3HEO - chain A; structure by X-ray diffraction, 2.00 A resolution.

Chain A:
Molecule: Myoglobin
Source organism: Equus caballus
Reference sequence: P68082 (MYG_HORSE); residues 1-153 here correspond to UniProt positions 2-154 (UniProt number = residue number + 1)
Chain sequence (153 residues; numbered 1 to 153; the number before each row is that of its first residue):
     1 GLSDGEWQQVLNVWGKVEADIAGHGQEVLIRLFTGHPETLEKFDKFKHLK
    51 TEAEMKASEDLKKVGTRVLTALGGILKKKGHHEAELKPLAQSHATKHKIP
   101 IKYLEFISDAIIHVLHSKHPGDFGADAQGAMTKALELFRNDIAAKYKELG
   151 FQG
Differences from the reference sequence: engineered mutation Val64 (His65 in P68082), Arg67 (Val68 in P68082)
Curated features (UniProtKB/Swiss-Prot):
  - binding site (heme b): His93
  - modified residue: Ser3 (Phosphoserine)
Bound ions: heme Fe: His93 (together with nitrite ion)
Residues lining bound ligands:
  - heme (HEM): Leu32, Thr39, Lys42, Phe43, Arg67, Val68, Ala71, Leu72, Leu89, Ser92, His93, Lys96, His97, Ile99, Tyr103, Leu104, Ile107, Ile111, Phe138
  - nitrite ion (NO2), molecule 1: Leu29, Phe43, Val64, Arg67, Val68, His93
  - nitrite ion (NO2), molecule 2: Arg31, Ile112, His113, His116
  - nitrite ion (NO2), molecule 3: Arg31, His113, Ser117

Overview:
Chain A binds heme and 3 copies of nitrite ion. Curated annotation (UniProt) lists heme b-binding residue
His93.
Chain A is Myoglobin (Equus caballus); the structure, Ferric Horse Heart Myoglobin; H64V/V67R mutant, Nitrite
Modified, was determined by X-ray diffraction together with 3HC9, 3HEN and 3HEP from the same study.
